8YT9 - chains A and B; structure by X-ray diffraction, 1.59 A resolution.

== Chain A ==
Name: Peroxisome proliferator-activated receptor alpha
Source organism: Homo sapiens
Reference sequence: Q07869 (PPARA_HUMAN); residues 200-468 here = UniProt positions 200-468
Sequence (272 residues; numbered 197 to 468; the number before each row is that of its first residue):
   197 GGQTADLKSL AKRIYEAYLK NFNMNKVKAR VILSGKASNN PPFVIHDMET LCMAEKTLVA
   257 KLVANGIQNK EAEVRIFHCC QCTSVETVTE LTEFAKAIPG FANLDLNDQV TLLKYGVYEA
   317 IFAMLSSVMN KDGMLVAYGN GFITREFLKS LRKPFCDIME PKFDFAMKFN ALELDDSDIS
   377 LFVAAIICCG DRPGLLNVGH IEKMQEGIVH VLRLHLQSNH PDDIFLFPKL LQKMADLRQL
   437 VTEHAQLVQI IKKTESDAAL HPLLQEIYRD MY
Unresolved in the structure: 197-201, 232-236, 258-265
Sequence notes: expression tag (197-199)
Swiss-Prot annotation at these positions:
  - binding site (indeglitazar): Ser280, Tyr314, Tyr464
  - site: Leu433 (Essential for heterodimerization with RXRA)
  - mutagenesis: Asp304 (D304A: Reduced heterodimerization with RXRA. Reduced DNA binding), Leu370 (L370R: Abolishes heterodimerization with RXRA. No DNA binding), Leu391 (L391R: Abolishes heterodimerization with RXRA. No DNA binding), Leu422 (L422R: No effect on heterodimerization with RXRA nor on DNA binding and transactivation activity), Ala431 (A431T: No effect on heterodimerization with RXRA nor on DNA binding), Leu433 (L433R: Abolishes heterodimerization with RXRA, DNA binding and transactivation activity)
Ligand contacts: A1LZY (1-(4-fluorophenyl)-6-[2-(5-methyl-2-phenyl-1,3-oxazol-4-yl)ethoxy]-3-pentan-3-yl-pyrazolo[3,4-b]pyridine-4-carboxylic acid): Ile241, Glu269, Ile272, Phe273, Cys275, Cys276, Gln277, Thr279, Ser280, Tyr314, Leu321, Met330, Val332, Ala333, Ile339, Leu344, Leu347, Phe351, Ile354, Met355, His440, Leu443, Val444, Ile447, Leu456, Leu460, Tyr464

== Chain B ==
Name: Peroxisome proliferator-activated receptor gamma coactivator 1-alpha
Reference sequence: Q9UBK2 (PRGC1_HUMAN); numbering as in UniProt (aligned over 135-156)
Sequence (22 residues; each row starts with the number of its first residue):
   135 PQEAEEPSLL KKLLLAPANT QL
Unresolved in the structure: 135-140, 151-156
Swiss-Prot annotation at these positions:
  - motif: Leu144 to Leu148 (LXXLL motif)
  - modified residue: Lys146 (N6-acetyllysine)

== How chain A and chain B interact ==
Pairs across the interface - 22 pairs, chain A then chain B:
  Thr285(A) - Leu147(B)
  Thr288(A) - Leu147(B)
  Thr288(A) - Leu148(B)
  Lys292(A) - Leu147(B)  hydrogen bond (side chain-backbone)
  Lys292(A) - Leu148(B)  hydrogen bond (side chain-backbone)
  Lys292(A) - Ala150(B)
  Phe297(A) - Leu148(B)  hydrophobic
  Leu302(A) - Lys145(B)
  Leu302(A) - Leu149(B)  hydrophobic
  Asn303(A) - Lys145(B)  hydrogen bond
  Gln305(A) - Leu148(B)
  Val306(A) - Leu144(B)
  Val306(A) - Lys145(B)
  Val306(A) - Leu148(B)  hydrophobic
  Leu309(A) - Leu148(B)  hydrophobic
  Lys310(A) - Leu144(B)
  Pro458(A) - Leu143(B)
  Leu459(A) - Leu143(B)
  Leu459(A) - Leu144(B)  hydrophobic
  Glu462(A) - Ser142(B)  hydrogen bond
  Glu462(A) - Leu143(B)  hydrogen bond (side chain-backbone)
  Glu462(A) - Leu144(B)  hydrogen bond (side chain-backbone)
Other interface residues (no listed pair), chain A (16 interface residues in all): Val284, Glu289, Ile463

== In short ==
16 residues of chain A face 8 of chain B across their interface; the contacts include 6 hydrogen bonds. Among
the polar pairs are Lys292(A)-Leu147(B), Lys292(A)-Leu148(B) and Asn303(A)-Lys145(B). Chain A binds compound
A1LZY. UniProt lists 3 indeglitazar-binding residues and 6 mutagenesis sites on chain A.
Chain A is Peroxisome proliferator-activated receptor alpha (Homo sapiens) and chain B is Peroxisome
proliferator-activated receptor gamma coactivator 1-alpha; the structure, Human PPAR alpha ligand binding
domain in complex with a 1H-pyrazolo[3,4-b]pyridine-derived compound, was determined by X-ray diffraction.
